PDB entry 3V2U | X-ray diffraction, 2.10 A resolution | chains A and D of the 4 polymer chains in the assembly

Chain A:
Protein: Galactose/lactose metabolism regulatory protein GAL80
From: Saccharomyces cerevisiae
UniProtKB: P04387 (GAL80_YEAST); numbering as in UniProt (aligned over 1-435)
Sequence (438 residues; each row starts with the number of its first residue; numbers below 1 keep their minus sign (Gly-2 is residue -2)):
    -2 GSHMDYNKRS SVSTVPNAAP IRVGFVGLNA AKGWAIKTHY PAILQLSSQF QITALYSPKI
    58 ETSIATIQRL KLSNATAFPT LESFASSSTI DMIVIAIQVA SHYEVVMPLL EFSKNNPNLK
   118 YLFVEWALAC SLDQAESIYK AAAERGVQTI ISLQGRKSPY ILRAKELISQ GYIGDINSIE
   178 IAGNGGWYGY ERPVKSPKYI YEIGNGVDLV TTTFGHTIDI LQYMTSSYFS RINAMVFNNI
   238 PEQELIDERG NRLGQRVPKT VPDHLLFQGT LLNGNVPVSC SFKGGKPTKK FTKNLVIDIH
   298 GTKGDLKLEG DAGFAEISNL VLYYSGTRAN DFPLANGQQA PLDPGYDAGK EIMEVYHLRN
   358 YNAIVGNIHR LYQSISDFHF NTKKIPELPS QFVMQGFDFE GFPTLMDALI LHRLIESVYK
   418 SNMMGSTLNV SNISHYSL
Unresolved in the structure: -2 to 14, 327-338
Construct notes: expression tag (-2 to 0)
UniProt features mapped onto this chain:
  - modified residue: Met1 (N-acetylmethionine)
What the authors report for this chain:
  - conformationally variable residues (order/disorder transition, register shift): Gly307 to Leu317, Leu317 to Gly323
  - contacts within the chain: Arg160-Glu351
  - mutagenesis - G301R, G323R, E351K: abolished signaling (citing earlier work)

Chain D:
Protein: Protein GAL3
From: Saccharomyces cerevisiae
UniProtKB: P13045 (GAL3_YEAST); numbering as in UniProt (aligned over 2-520)
Sequence (520 residues; numbered 1 to 520; the number before each row is that of its first residue):
     1 SNTNVPIFSS PVRDLPRSFE QKHLAVVDAF FQTYHVKPDF IARSPGRVNL IGEHIDYCDF
    61 SVLPLAIDVD MLCAVKILDE KNPSITLTNA DPKFAQRKFD LPLDGSYMAI DPSVSEWSNY
   121 FKCGLHVAHS YLKKIAPERF NNTPLVGAQI FCQSDIPTGG GLSSAFTCAA ALATIRANMG
   181 KNFDISKKDL TRITAVAEHY VGVNNGGMDQ ATSVYGEEDH ALYVEFRPKL KATPFKFPQL
   241 KNHEISFVIA NTLVKSNKFE TAPTNYNLRV IEVTVAANAL ATRYSVALPS HKDNSNSERG
   301 NLRDFMDAYY ARYENQAQPW NGDIGTGIER LLKMLQLVEE SFSRKKSGFT VHEASTALNC
   361 SREEFTRDYL TTFPVRFQVL KLYQRAKHVY SESLRVLKAL KMMTSATFHT DEDFFTDFGR
   421 LMNESQASCD KLYECSCIET NQICSIALAN GSFGSRLTGA GWGGCTIHLV PSGANGNVEQ
   481 VRKALIEKFY NVRYPDLTDE ELKDAIIVSK PALGTCLYEQ
Unresolved in the structure: 1, 11-15
Construct notes: expression tag (1)
Metal / ion sites: Mg2+: Ser163 (together with ATP)
Residues lining bound ligands:
  - ATP (adenosine-5'-triphosphate): Arg47, Met71, Asn89, Phe94, Ser115, Glu116, Trp117, Tyr120, Ser154, Pro157, Thr158, Gly159, Gly160, Gly161, Leu162, Ser163, Ser164, Phe166, Asp209, Ser256, Lys258, Gly459, Ala460
  - alpha-D-galactopyranose (GLA): Arg47, Gly52, Glu53, His54, Asp56, Tyr57, Ser164, Asn205, Gly206, Gly207, Met208, Asp209, Lys258, Tyr266, Gly459, Ala460
What the authors report for this chain:
  - mutagenesis - D111C: abolished signaling (citing earlier work)
  - mutagenesis - V69E/D70V, F237Y, D368V, S509L, S509P: increased signaling (citing earlier work)
  - binding site for ATP: Phe94, Trp117, Phe166
  - binding site for alpha-D-galactopyranose: Asp209, Lys258

Chain A / chain D interface:
Contacting residue pairs - 55 pairs, chain A then chain D:
  Tyr37(A) - Leu103(D)
  Leu41(A) - Phe99(D)
  Leu41(A) - Asp100(D)  hydrogen bond (backbone-backbone)
  Gln42(A) - Lys98(D)
  Gln42(A) - Phe99(D)
  Gln42(A) - Ala109(D)
  Gln42(A) - Lys122(D)
  Leu43(A) - Lys98(D)
  Ser44(A) - Lys98(D)  hydrogen bond (side chain-backbone)
  Ser44(A) - Phe99(D)
  Ser44(A) - Asp100(D)  hydrogen bond
  Ser45(A) - Lys98(D)
  Arg66(A) - Leu103(D)
  Leu67(A) - Asn82(D)
  Leu67(A) - Leu103(D)
  Lys68(A) - Lys81(D)
  Lys68(A) - Asn82(D)  hydrogen bond (backbone-side chain)
  Ser70(A) - Asn82(D)  hydrogen bond
  Pro156(A) - Ser113(D)
  Arg160(A) - Arg376(D)
  Tyr320(A) - Thr366(D)
  Tyr343(A) - Thr264(D)
  Tyr343(A) - Arg376(D)
  Tyr343(A) - Gln378(D)
  Asp344(A) - Gln378(D)  hydrogen bond (backbone-side chain)
  Lys347(A) - Gln378(D)  hydrogen bond (backbone-side chain)
  Lys347(A) - Val379(D)
  Glu348(A) - Gln378(D)
  Ile349(A) - Phe377(D)
  Ile349(A) - Gln378(D)
  Met350(A) - Arg376(D)
  Met350(A) - Phe377(D)  hydrogen bond (backbone-backbone)
  Glu351(A) - Val375(D)
  Glu351(A) - Arg376(D)  salt bridge
  Val352(A) - Thr366(D)
  Val352(A) - Leu370(D)
  Val352(A) - Pro374(D)
  Val352(A) - Val375(D)  hydrogen bond (backbone-backbone)
  Tyr353(A) - Ser113(D)
  Tyr353(A) - Pro374(D)  hydrophobic
  His354(A) - Thr371(D)  hydrogen bond (side chain-backbone)
  His354(A) - Pro374(D)
  Leu355(A) - Ser113(D)
  Leu355(A) - Pro374(D)  hydrophobic
  Arg356(A) - Glu298(D)  salt bridge
  Arg356(A) - Thr371(D)
  Arg356(A) - Thr372(D)
  Asn357(A) - Ile110(D)
  Asn357(A) - Pro112(D)
  Asn357(A) - Tyr200(D)  hydrogen bond (side chain-backbone)
  Tyr358(A) - Asp111(D)
  Tyr358(A) - Pro112(D)
  Arg367(A) - Asp111(D)  salt bridge
  Arg367(A) - Ser113(D)  hydrogen bond
  Arg367(A) - Val114(D)
Other interface residues (no listed pair), chain A (30 interface residues in all): Val318, Leu339
Other interface residues (no listed pair), chain D (30 interface residues in all): Asn257, Glu260, Thr350, Phe373
From the paper, about this interface:
  - interface residues, chain D: Val375(D)

Overview:
The chain A/chain D interface involves 30 residues from each chain, with 12 hydrogen bonds and 3 salt bridges.
Among the polar pairs are Glu351(A)-Arg376(D), Arg356(A)-Glu298(D) and Arg367(A)-Asp111(D). From the paper: a
binding site for ATP at Phe94(D), Trp117(D) and Phe166(D); V69E/D70V, F237Y and D368V of chain D, among
others, increase signaling; 9 substitutions were tested in all.
Here chain A is Galactose/lactose metabolism regulatory protein GAL80 and chain D is Protein GAL3, both from
Saccharomyces cerevisiae. Entry 3V2U (Crystal structure of the yeast GAL regulon complex of the repressor,
Gal80p, and the transducer, Gal3p ...) was determined by X-ray diffraction (same publication as 3V5R).
